9MUA - chains B and C of the 4 polymer chains in the assembly; structure by X-ray diffraction, 1.97 A resolution.

[Chain B (and C)]
Protein: Tautomerase
Organism: Pseudooceanicola atlanticus
Notes: chain C of this document is another copy of the same molecule, construct and numbering; everything in this record applies to it too
UniProtKB: A0A0A0EFB9 (A0A0A0EFB9_9RHOB); residues 1-186 here correspond to UniProt positions 2-187 (UniProt number = residue number + 1)
Sequence (186 residues; row label = number of the first residue in the row):
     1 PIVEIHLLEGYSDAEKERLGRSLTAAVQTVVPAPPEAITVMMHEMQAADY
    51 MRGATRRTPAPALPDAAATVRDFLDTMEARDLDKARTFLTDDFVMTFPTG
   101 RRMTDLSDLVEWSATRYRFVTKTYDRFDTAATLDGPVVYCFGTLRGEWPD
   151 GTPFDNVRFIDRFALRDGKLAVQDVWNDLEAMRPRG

[Interface between chain B and chain C]
Pairs across the interface (25; chain B residue first):
  H6(B) with M41(C); H43(C)
  M45(B) with M41(C), hydrophobic
  Q46(B) with K16(C), hydrogen bond
  A48(B) with D13(C); K16(C)
  D49(B) with K16(C), salt bridge; V40(C); M41(C); M42(C), hydrogen bond (backbone-backbone)
  Y50(B) with T39(C); V40(C); M41(C), hydrophobic
  M51(B) with G20(C); R21(C); T39(C); V40(C), hydrogen bond (backbone-backbone)
  R52(B) with E36(C); I38(C); T39(C)
  G53(B) with P35(C), hydrogen bond (backbone-backbone); E36(C); I38(C), hydrogen bond (backbone-backbone)
  A54(B) with R21(C)
  R56(B) with D13(C), hydrogen bond (side chain-backbone)
Other interface residues (no listed pair), chain C (15 interface residues in all): E4, E17, T24

[Overview]
11 residues of chain B face 15 of chain C across their interface, with 6 hydrogen bonds and 1 salt bridge.
Polar contacts include D49(B)-K16(C), Q46(B)-K16(C) and R56(B)-D13(C).
Both chains are Tautomerase (Pseudooceanicola atlanticus). Entry 9MUA (4OT-SnoaL from P. atlanticus - Apo
form) was determined by X-ray diffraction.
